Entry 2K2F (solution NMR); this record covers chains A and B of the 4 polymer chains in the assembly.

# Chain A (and B)
Name: Protein S100-A1
Organism: Rattus norvegicus
Notes: chain B of this document is another copy of the same molecule, construct and numbering; everything in this record applies to it too
Reference sequence: P35467 (S10A1_RAT); residues 1-93 here correspond to UniProt positions 2-94 (UniProt number = residue number + 1)
Chain sequence (93 residues; numbered 1 to 93; the number before each row is that of its first residue):
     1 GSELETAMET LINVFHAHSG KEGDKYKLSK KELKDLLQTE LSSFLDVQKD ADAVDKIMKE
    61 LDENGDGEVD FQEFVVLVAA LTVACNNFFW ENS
Ion coordination: Ca2+ site 1: Ser19, Asp24, Lys27, Glu32; Ca2+ site 2: Asp62, Asp66, Glu68, Glu73
UniProt features mapped onto this chain:
  - binding site (Ca(2+)): Lys27, Glu32, Asp62, Asn64, Asp66, Glu68, Glu73
  - modified residue: Cys85 (S-nitrosocysteine)

# How chain A and chain B interact
Contacting residue pairs (32):
  Gly1(A) with Glu40(B)
  Ser2(A) with Glu40(B)
  Glu3(A) with Thr10(B); Asn13(B); Val14(B)
  Leu4(A) with Leu11(B); Val14(B); Leu36(B); Glu40(B)
  Glu5(A) with Glu40(B)
  Thr6(A) with Thr10(B)
  Ala7(A) with Thr10(B); Leu11(B)
  Met8(A) with Thr82(B); Asn86(B)
  Thr10(A) with Glu3(B); Thr6(B); Ala7(B)
  Leu11(A) with Leu4(B); Ala7(B)
  Asn13(A) with Glu3(B)
  Val14(A) with Glu3(B); Leu4(B)
  Leu36(A) with Leu4(B)
  Glu40(A) with Gly1(B); Ser2(B); Leu4(B); Glu5(B)
  Phe71(A) with Val83(B)
  Thr82(A) with Met8(B)
  Val83(A) with Phe71(B)
  Asn86(A) with Met8(B)
Other interface residues (no listed pair), chain A (22 interface residues in all): Glu9, Thr39, Leu41, Val76
Other interface residues (no listed pair), chain B (22 interface residues in all): Glu9, Thr39, Leu41, Val76

# Overview
Chain A and chain B each contribute 22 residues to their interface. Ser19(A), Asp24(A), Lys27(A) and Glu32(A)
form the Ca2+ site 1. The Ca2+ site 2 is built by Asp62(A), Asp66(A), Glu68(A) and Glu73(A). From UniProt: 7
Ca2+-binding residues on chain A.
Both chains are Protein S100-A1 (Rattus norvegicus). Entry 2K2F (Solution structure of Ca2+-S100A1-RyRP12) was
determined by solution NMR.
